Entry 3MKA (X-ray diffraction, 2.51 A resolution); this record covers chains C and I of the 28 polymer chains in the assembly.

== Chain C ==
Molecule: Proteasome subunit beta
From: Mycobacterium tuberculosis
Notes: EC 3.4.25.1; fragment: 20S proteasome beta-subunit
UniProtKB: O33245 (PSB_MYCTU); the author numbering skips numbers that UniProt does not, so the offset changes along the chain: -57 to -1 = UniProt 1-57; 301-534 = UniProt 58-291
Chain sequence (291 residues; each row starts with the number of its first residue; note: 301 numbers in that range are skipped by the numbering (no residue carries them; nothing is unmodelled there); numbers below 1 keep their minus sign (Met-57 is residue -57)):
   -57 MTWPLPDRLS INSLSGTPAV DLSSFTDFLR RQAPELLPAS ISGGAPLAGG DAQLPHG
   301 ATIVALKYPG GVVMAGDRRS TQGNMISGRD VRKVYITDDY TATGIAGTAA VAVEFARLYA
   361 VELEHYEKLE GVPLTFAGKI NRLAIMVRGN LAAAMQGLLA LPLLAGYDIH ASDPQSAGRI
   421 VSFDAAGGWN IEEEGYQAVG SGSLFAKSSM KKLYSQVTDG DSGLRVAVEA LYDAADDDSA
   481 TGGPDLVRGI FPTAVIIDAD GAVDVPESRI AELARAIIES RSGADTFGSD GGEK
Disordered / not traced: -57 to -40, -16 to -6, 523-534
Sequence notes: engineered mutation Ala301 (Thr58 in O33245)

== Chain I ==
Molecule: Proteasome subunit alpha
From: Mycobacterium tuberculosis
Notes: EC 3.4.25.1; fragment: 20S proteasome alpha-subunit
UniProtKB: O33244 (PSA_MYCTU); aligned to UniProt positions 1-247 over residues 1-247 (the alignment contains insertions or deletions, so no single offset holds)
Chain sequence (248 residues; row label = number of the first residue in the row):
     1 MSFPYFISPE QAMRERSELA RKGIARAKSV VALAYAGGVL FVAENPSRSL QKISELYDRV
    61 GFAAAGKFNE FDNLRRGGIQ FADTRGYAYD RRDVTGRQLA NVYAQTLGTI FTEQAKPYEV
   121 ELCVAEVAHY GETKRPELYR ITYDGSIADE PHFVVMGGTT EPIANALKES YAENASLTDA
   181 LRIAVAALRA GSADTSGGDQ PTLGVASLEV AVLDANRPRR AFRRITGSAL QALLVDQESP
   241 QSDGESSG
Disordered / not traced: 1-4, 193-205, 235-248
Reported in the primary citation:
  - mutagenesis - M1DEL/S2DEL/F3DEL/P4DEL/Y5DEL/F6DEL/I7DEL/S8DEL: increased catalytic activity (citing earlier work)

== How chain C and chain I interact ==
Residue-residue contacts (30; chain C residue first):
  Val-38(C) - Phe81(I)  hydrophobic
  Asp-37(C) - Phe81(I)
  Asp-37(C) - Arg85(I)  hydrogen bond (backbone-side chain)
  Leu-36(C) - Thr84(I)
  Leu-36(C) - Arg85(I)  hydrogen bond (backbone-side chain)
  Leu-36(C) - Tyr89(I)  hydrogen bond (backbone-side chain)
  Ser-35(C) - Arg85(I)  hydrogen bond
  Ser-35(C) - Tyr89(I)
  Ser-34(C) - Tyr89(I)
  Tyr366(C) - Arg85(I)
  Tyr366(C) - Tyr89(I)
  Tyr366(C) - Asp93(I)  hydrogen bond (side chain-backbone)
  Tyr366(C) - Gln98(I)  hydrogen bond
  Glu370(C) - Arg85(I)  salt bridge
  Glu370(C) - Gln98(I)
  Leu374(C) - Tyr89(I)  hydrophobic
  Leu374(C) - Asp93(I)
  Thr375(C) - Asp90(I)
  Thr375(C) - Arg92(I)
  Thr375(C) - Asp93(I)  hydrogen bond (backbone-side chain)
  Ala377(C) - Asp90(I)
  Gly378(C) - Tyr89(I)
  Gly378(C) - Asp90(I)
  Gly378(C) - Asp93(I)
  Asn381(C) - Tyr87(I)
  Asn381(C) - Ala88(I)
  Asn381(C) - Tyr89(I)
  Arg382(C) - Ala88(I)
  Arg382(C) - Tyr89(I)
  Ile385(C) - Ala88(I)
Interface residues without a listed pair, chain C (16 interface residues in all): Glu362, Pro373
Interface residues without a listed pair, chain I (11 interface residues in all): Arg97

== Overview ==
16 residues of chain C and 11 residues of chain I are in contact; the contacts include 7 hydrogen bonds and 1
salt bridge. Among the polar pairs are Glu370(C)-Arg85(I), Asp-37(C)-Arg85(I) and Leu-36(C)-Arg85(I). From the
paper: M1DEL/S2DEL/F3DEL/P4DEL/Y5DEL/F6DEL/I7DEL/S8DEL of chain I increase catalytic activity.
Here chain C is Proteasome subunit beta and chain I is Proteasome subunit alpha, both from Mycobacterium
tuberculosis. Entry 3MKA (Crystal Structure of Mycobacterium Tuberculosis Proteasome with propetide and an T1A
mutation at beta-subunit) was determined by X-ray diffraction together with 3MFE and 3MI0 from the same study.
